PDB entry 5YA6 | X-ray diffraction, 1.50 A resolution | chains A and B

Chain A (and B):
Protein: Flagellin B1
Organism: Methanocaldococcus jannaschii DSM 2661
Notes: chain B of this document is another copy of the same molecule, construct and numbering; everything in this record applies to it too
Reference sequence: Q58301 (FLAB1_METJA); residues 39-205 here correspond to UniProt positions 51-217 (UniProt number = residue number + 12)
Amino-acid sequence (174 residues; numbered 38 to 211; the number before each row is that of its first residue):
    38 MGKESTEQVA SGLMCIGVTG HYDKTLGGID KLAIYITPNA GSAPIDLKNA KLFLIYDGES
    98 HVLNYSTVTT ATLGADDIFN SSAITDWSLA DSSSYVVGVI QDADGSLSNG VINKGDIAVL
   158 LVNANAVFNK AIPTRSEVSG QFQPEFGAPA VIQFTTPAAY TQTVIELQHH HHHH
Disordered / not traced: 38-46, 210-211 (chain B: 38-46)
Construct notes: initiating methionine (38); expression tag (206-211)
Bound ions: Ca2+: Asp139, Asp141, Ser143, Asn150, Asp153
From the paper describing this entry:
  - Ca2+ coordination: Asp139, Asp141, Ser143, Asn150, Asp153

Chain A / chain B interface:
Pairs across the interface (30):
  Phe90(A) - Ile92(B)  hydrophobic
  Phe90(A) - Gly95(B)
  Phe90(A) - Ser97(B)
  Ile92(A) - Phe90(B)  hydrophobic
  Ile92(A) - Ile92(B)  hydrophobic
  Ile92(A) - Gly177(B)
  Ile92(A) - Gln178(B)  hydrogen bond (backbone-side chain)
  Gly95(A) - Phe90(B)
  Gly95(A) - Gln180(B)
  Ser97(A) - Ser97(B)  hydrogen bond
  Glu174(A) - Gln178(B)  hydrogen bond (backbone-side chain)
  Glu174(A) - Pro186(B)
  Glu174(A) - Val188(B)
  Val175(A) - Gln178(B)
  Ser176(A) - Gly177(B)
  Ser176(A) - Gln178(B)  hydrogen bond
  Ser176(A) - Gln190(B)  hydrogen bond
  Gly177(A) - Ile92(B)
  Gly177(A) - Ser176(B)
  Gln178(A) - Ile92(B)  hydrogen bond (side chain-backbone)
  Gln178(A) - Glu174(B)  hydrogen bond (side chain-backbone)
  Gln178(A) - Val175(B)
  Gln178(A) - Ser176(B)  hydrogen bond
  Gln180(A) - Gly95(B)
  Pro186(A) - Glu174(B)
  Val188(A) - Glu174(B)
  Val188(A) - Gln190(B)
  Ile189(A) - Gln190(B)  hydrogen bond (backbone-side chain)
  Gln190(A) - Val188(B)
  Gln190(A) - Gln190(B)  hydrogen bond
Other interface residues (no listed pair), chain A (16 interface residues in all): Asp94, Glu96
Other interface residues (no listed pair), chain B (16 interface residues in all): Tyr93, Asp94, Glu96

In short:
The chain A/chain B interface involves 16 residues from each chain; the contacts include 10 hydrogen bonds.
Polar contacts include Ile92(A)-Gln178(B), Ser97(A)-Ser97(B) and Glu174(A)-Gln178(B). The Ca2+ site is built
by Asp139(A), Asp141(A), Ser143(A), Asn150(A) and Asp153(A). From the paper: Ca2+ coordination by Asp139(A),
Asp141(A) and Ser143(A) among others.
Both chains are Flagellin B1 (Methanocaldococcus jannaschii DSM 2661). Entry 5YA6 (Crystal structure of
archaeal flagellin FlaB1 from Methanocaldococcus jannaschii) was determined by X-ray diffraction (same
publication as 5Z1L).
